Entry 4LJL (X-ray diffraction, 2.20 A resolution); this record covers chains B and A.

# Chain B (and A)
Protein: DNA processing chain A (DprA)
From: Helicobacter pylori
Notes: chain A of this document is another copy of the same molecule, construct and numbering; everything in this record applies to it too
Reference sequence: O25100 (O25100_HELPY); residue numbers follow UniProt; this construct covers 5-225
Chain sequence (229 residues; row label = number of the first residue in the row):
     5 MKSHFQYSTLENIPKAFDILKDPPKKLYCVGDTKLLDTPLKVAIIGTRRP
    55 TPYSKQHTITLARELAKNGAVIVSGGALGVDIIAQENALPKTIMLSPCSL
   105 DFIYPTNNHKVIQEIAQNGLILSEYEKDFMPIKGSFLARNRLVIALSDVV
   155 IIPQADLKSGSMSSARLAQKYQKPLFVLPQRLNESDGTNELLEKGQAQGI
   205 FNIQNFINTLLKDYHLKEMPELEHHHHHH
Not modelled in the structure: 224-233
Construct notes: expression tag (226-233)
From the paper describing this entry:
  - self-association interface (contacts with another copy of this molecule); pairs are residue here / residue on that copy: Y57-L186 (hydrogen bond), R185-E188 (hydrogen bond), P183, L196, F205
  - conformationally variable residues (side-chain flip): R52

# Interface between chain B and chain A
Contacting residue pairs - 22 pairs, chain B then chain A:
  Y57(B) with R185(A); L186(A), hydrogen bond (side chain-backbone)
  P183(B) with Q184(A); L186(A), hydrophobic
  Q184(B) with P183(A)
  R185(B) with Y57(A); P183(A); R185(A); E188(A), salt bridge
  L186(B) with Y57(A), hydrogen bond (backbone-side chain); P183(A); I204(A); F205(A)
  E188(B) with R185(A), salt bridge
  N193(B) with F205(A)
  L196(B) with F205(A), hydrophobic
  E197(B) with F205(A)
  I204(B) with L186(A)
  F205(B) with L186(A); N193(A); E197(A)
  I207(B) with L186(A), hydrophobic
Other interface residues (no listed pair), chain B (15 interface residues in all): H61, N187, N206
Other interface residues (no listed pair), chain A (15 interface residues in all): H61, L182, N187, L196, N206

# Summary
Chain B and chain A each contribute 15 residues to their interface, with 2 hydrogen bonds and 2 salt bridges.
Among the polar pairs are R185(B)-E188(A) and Y57(B)-L186(A). From the paper: conformational variability at
R52(B); a self-association interface involving Y57(B), P183(B) and R185(B) among others.
Both chains are DNA processing chain A (DprA) (Helicobacter pylori). Entry 4LJL (Structural insights into the
unique single-stranded DNA binding mode of DNA processing protein A from Helicobacter ...) was determined by
X-ray diffraction (same publication as 4LJK and 4LJR).
